9DIL - chains A and C of the 3 polymer chains in the assembly; structure by electron microscopy, 3.30 A resolution.

# Chain A
Molecule: Transitional endoplasmic reticulum ATPase
Source organism: Homo sapiens
Notes: EC 3.6.4.6
UniProtKB: P55072 (TERA_HUMAN); numbering as in UniProt (aligned over 1-806)
Chain sequence (806 residues; row label = number of the first residue in the row):
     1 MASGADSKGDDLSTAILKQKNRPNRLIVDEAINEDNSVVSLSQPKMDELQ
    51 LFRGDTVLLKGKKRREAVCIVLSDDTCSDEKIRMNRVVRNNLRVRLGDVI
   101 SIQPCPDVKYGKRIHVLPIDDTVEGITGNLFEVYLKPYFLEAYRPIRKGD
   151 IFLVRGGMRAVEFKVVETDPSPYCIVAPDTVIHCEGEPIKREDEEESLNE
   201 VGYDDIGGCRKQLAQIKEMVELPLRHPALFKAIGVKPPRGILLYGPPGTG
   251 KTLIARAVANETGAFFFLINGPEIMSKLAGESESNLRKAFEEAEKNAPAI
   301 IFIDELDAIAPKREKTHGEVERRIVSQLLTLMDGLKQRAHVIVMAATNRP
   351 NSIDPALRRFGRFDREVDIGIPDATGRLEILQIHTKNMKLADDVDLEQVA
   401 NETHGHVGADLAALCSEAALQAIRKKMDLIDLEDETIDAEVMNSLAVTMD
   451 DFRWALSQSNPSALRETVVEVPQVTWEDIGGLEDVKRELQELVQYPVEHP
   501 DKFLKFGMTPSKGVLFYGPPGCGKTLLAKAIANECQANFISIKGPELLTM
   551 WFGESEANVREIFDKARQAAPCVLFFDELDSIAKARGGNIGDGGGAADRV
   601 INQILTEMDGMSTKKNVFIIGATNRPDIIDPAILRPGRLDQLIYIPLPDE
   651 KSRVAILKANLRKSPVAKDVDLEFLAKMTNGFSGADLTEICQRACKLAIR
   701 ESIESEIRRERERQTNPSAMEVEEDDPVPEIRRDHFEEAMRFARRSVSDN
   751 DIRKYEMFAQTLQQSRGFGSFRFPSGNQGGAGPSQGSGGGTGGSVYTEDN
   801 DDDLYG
Disordered / not traced: 1-199, 716-725, 776-806
Small-molecule neighbours:
  - ADP (adenosine-5'-diphosphate), molecule 1: Asp205, Ile206, Gly207, Gly208, Cys209, Pro247, Gly248, Thr249, Gly250, Lys251, Thr252, Leu253, Ile380, Ile383, His384, Gly408, Ala409
  - ADP, molecule 2: Asp478, Ile479, Pro520, Gly521, Cys522, Gly523, Lys524, Thr525, Leu526, Ile656, Asn660, Gly684, Ala685, Thr688
UniProt features mapped onto this chain:
  - region: Thr797 to Gly806 (Interaction with UBXN6)
  - motif: Asp802 to Gly806 (PIM motif)
  - binding site (ATP): Pro247 to Leu253, Asn348, His384, Gly521 to Leu526
  - modified residue: Ala2 (N-acetylalanine), Ser3 (Phosphoserine), Ser7 (Phosphoserine), Ser13 (Phosphoserine), Ser37 (Phosphoserine), Lys315 (N6,N6,N6-trimethyllysine), Thr436 (Phosphothreonine), Ser462 (Phosphoserine), Lys502 (N6-acetyllysine), Lys505 (N6-acetyllysine), Lys668 (N6-acetyllysine), Ser702 (Phosphoserine), Lys754 (N6-acetyllysine), Ser770 (Phosphoserine), Ser775 (Phosphoserine), Ser787 (Phosphoserine), Tyr805 (Phosphotyrosine)
  - cross-link (Glycyl lysine isopeptide (Lys-Gly)): Lys8 (interchain with G-Cter in SUMO2), Lys18 (interchain with G-Cter in SUMO2)

# Chain C
Molecule: Deubiquitinating protein VCPIP1
Source organism: Homo sapiens
Notes: EC 3.4.19.12
UniProtKB: Q96JH7 (VCIP1_HUMAN); numbering as in UniProt (aligned over 1-1222)
Chain sequence (1222 residues; numbered 1 to 1222; the number before each row is that of its first residue):
     1 MSQPPPPPPPLPPPPPPPEAPQTPSSLASAAASGGLLKRRDRRILSGSCP
    51 DPKCQARLFFPASGSVSIECTECGQRHEQQQLLGVEEVTDPDVVLHNLLR
   101 NALLGVTGAPKKNTELVKVMGLSNYHCKLLSPILARYGMDKQTGRAKLLR
   151 DMNQGELFDCALLGDRAFLIEPEHVNTVGYGKDRSGSLLYLHDTLEDIKR
   201 ANKSQECLIPVHVDGDGHCLVHAVSRALVGRELFWHALRENLKQHFQQHL
   251 ARYQALFHDFIDAAEWEDIINECDPLFVPPEGVPLGLRNIHIFGLANVLH
   301 RPIILLDSLSGMRSSGDYSATFLPGLIPAEKCTGKDGHLNKPICIAWSSS
   351 GRNHYIPLVGIKGAALPKLPMNLLPKAWGVPQDLIKKYIKLEEDGGCVIG
   401 GDRSLQDKYLLRLVAAMEEVFMDKHGIHPSLVADVHQYFYRRTGVIGVQP
   451 EEVTAAAKKAVMDNRLHKCLLCGALSELHVPPEWLAPGGKLYNLAKSTHG
   501 QLRTDKNYSFPLNNLVCSYDSVKDVLVPDYGMSNLTACNWCHGTSVRKVR
   551 GDGSIVYLDGDRTNSRSTGGKCGCGFKHFWDGKEYDNLPEAFPITLEWGG
   601 RVVRETVYWFQYESDSSLNSNVYDVAMKLVTKHFPGEFGSEILVQKVVHT
   651 ILHQTAKKNPDDYTPVNIDGAHAQRVGDVQGQESESQLPTKIILTGQKTK
   701 TLHKEELNMSKTERTIQQNITEQASVMQKRKTEKLKQEQKGQPRTVSPST
   751 IRDGPSSAPATPTKAPYSPTTSKEKKIRITTNDGRQSMVTLKSSTTFFEL
   801 QESIAREFNIPPYLQCIRYGFPPKELMPPQAGMEKEPVPLQHGDRITIEI
   851 LKSKAEGGQSAAAHSAHTVKQEDIAVTGKLSSKELQEQAEKEMYSLCLLA
   901 TLMGEDVWSYAKGLPHMFQQGGVFYSIMKKTMGMADGKHCTFPHLPGKTF
   951 VYNASEDRLELCVDAAGHFPIGPDVEDLVKEAVSQVRAEATTRSRESSPS
  1001 HGLLKLGSGGVVKKKSEQLHNVTAFQGKGHSLGTASGNPHLDPRARETSV
  1051 VRKHNTGTDFSNSSTKTEPSVFTASSSNSELIRIAPGVVTMRDGRQLDPD
  1101 LVEAQRKKLQEMVSSIQASMDRHLRDQSTEQSPSDLPQRKTEVVSSSAKS
  1151 GSLQTGLPESFPLTGGTENLNTETTDGCVADALGAAFATRSKAQRGNSVE
  1201 ELEEMDSQDAEMTNTTEPMDHS
Disordered / not traced: 1-555, 667-1222
UniProt features mapped onto this chain:
  - active site: Asp216, Cys219 (Nucleophile), His354
  - modified residue: Lys408 (N6-acetyllysine), Ser747 (Phosphoserine), Ser757 (Phosphoserine), Thr763 (Phosphothreonine), Ser768 (Phosphoserine), Ser994 (Phosphoserine), Ser998 (Phosphoserine), Ser1077 (Phosphoserine), Ser1198 (Phosphoserine), Ser1207 (Phosphoserine)

# How chain A and chain C interact
Pairs across the interface (16):
  Asn589(A) - His649(C)
  Asp627(A) - Gln645(C)
  Asn750(A) - Lys657(C)  hydrogen bond (side chain-backbone)
  Arg753(A) - Trp609(C)
  Arg753(A) - Leu652(C)
  Arg753(A) - Thr655(C)
  Lys754(A) - Tyr623(C)
  Met757(A) - Trp609(C)  hydrophobic
  Met757(A) - Ser620(C)
  Met757(A) - Asn621(C)  hydrogen bond (backbone-side chain)
  Met757(A) - Val622(C)  hydrophobic
  Phe758(A) - Tyr623(C)
  Gln760(A) - Asn621(C)
  Thr761(A) - Asn621(C)
  Thr761(A) - Tyr623(C)
  Thr761(A) - Asp624(C)
Other interface residues (no listed pair), chain C (12 interface residues in all): Ala656

# Summary
Chain A and chain C form an interface of 9 and 12 residues respectively, with 2 hydrogen bonds. Polar contacts
include Asn750(A)-Lys657(C) and Met757(A)-Asn621(C). Bound to chain A: ADP. From UniProt: 15 ATP-binding
residues on chain A; 3 active-site residues on chain C.
Chain A is Transitional endoplasmic reticulum ATPase and chain C is Deubiquitinating protein VCPIP1, both from
Homo sapiens; the structure, Cryo-EM structure of VCP/p97 in complex with VCPIP1 (VCIP135), was determined by
electron microscopy together with 9MQ6 from the same study.
